8DQZ - chains B and G of the 10 polymer chains in the assembly; structure by electron microscopy, 2.92 A resolution.

== Chain B ==
Molecule: Replication factor C subunit 4
Organism: Saccharomyces cerevisiae
Reference sequence: P40339 (RFC4_YEAST); residues 1-323 here = UniProt positions 1-323
Sequence (323 residues; row label = number of the first residue in the row):
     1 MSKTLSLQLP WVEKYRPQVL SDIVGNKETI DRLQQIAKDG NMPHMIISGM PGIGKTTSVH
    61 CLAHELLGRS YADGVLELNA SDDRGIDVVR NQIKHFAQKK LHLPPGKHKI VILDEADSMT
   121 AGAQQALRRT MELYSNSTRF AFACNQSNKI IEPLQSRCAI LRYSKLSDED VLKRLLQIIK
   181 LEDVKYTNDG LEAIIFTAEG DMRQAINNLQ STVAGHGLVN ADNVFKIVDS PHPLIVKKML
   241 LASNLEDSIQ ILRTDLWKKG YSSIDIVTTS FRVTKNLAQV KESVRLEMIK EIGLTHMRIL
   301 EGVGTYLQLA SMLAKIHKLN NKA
Disordered / not traced: 1-3, 322-323
Metal / ion sites: Mg2+: Thr56 (together with ATP-gamma-S)
Residues lining bound ligands:
  - ATP-gamma-S (AGS; phosphothiophosphoric acid-adenylate ester), molecule 1: Val12, Tyr15, Arg16, Pro17, Asp22, Ile23, Val24, Met50, Pro51, Gly52, Ile53, Gly54, Lys55, Thr56, Thr57, Glu115, Asn145, Arg174, Met202, Arg203, Ile206
  - ATP-gamma-S (AGS), molecule 2: Arg128, Glu132, Pro153, Arg157
Curated features (UniProtKB/Swiss-Prot):
  - binding site (ATP): Val12, Val24, Gly49 to Thr57, Asn145, Arg203

== Chain G ==
Molecule: Proliferating cell nuclear antigen
Organism: Saccharomyces cerevisiae
Reference sequence: P15873 (PCNA_YEAST); residues 1-258 here = UniProt positions 1-258
Sequence (277 residues; numbered -18 to 258; the number before each row is that of its first residue; numbers below 1 keep their minus sign (Met-18 is residue -18)):
   -18 MGSSHHHHHH SSGLVPRASM LEAKFEEASL FKRIIDGFKD CVQLVNFQCK EDGIIAQAVD
    42 DSRVLLVSLE IGVEAFQEYR CDHPVTLGMD LTSLSKILRC GNNTDTLTLI ADNTPDSIIL
   102 LFEDTKKDRI AEYSLKLMDI DADFLKIEEL QYDSTLSLPS SEFSKIVRDL SQLSDSINIM
   162 ITKETIKFVA DGDIGSGSVI IKPFVDMEHP ETSIKLEMDQ PVDLTFGAKY LLDIIKGSSL
   222 SDRVGIRLSS EAPALFQFDL KSGFLQFFLA PKFNDEE
Disordered / not traced: -18 to -2, 256-258
Construct notes: expression tag (-18 to 0)
Curated features (UniProtKB/Swiss-Prot):
  - DNA-binding region: Arg61 to Arg80
  - cross-link (Glycyl lysine isopeptide (Lys-Gly)): Lys127 (interchain with G-Cter in SUMO), Lys164 (interchain with G-Cter in SUMO)

== Interface between chain B and chain G ==
Residue-residue contacts (9; chain B residue first):
  His95(B) with Met119(G), hydrogen bond
  Gln98(B) with Met119(G); Asp120(G), hydrogen bond (backbone-backbone)
  Lys99(B) with Leu118(G)
  Lys100(B) with Asp97(G); Leu118(G), hydrogen bond (backbone-backbone); Asp120(G)
  Leu101(B) with Asp97(G)
  His102(B) with Thr95(G)
Interface residues without a listed pair, chain G (8 interface residues in all): Leu25, Pro96, Lys117

== Overview ==
6 residues of chain B face 8 of chain G across their interface, with 3 hydrogen bonds. Polar contacts include
His95(B)-Met119(G), Gln98(B)-Asp120(G) and Lys100(B)-Leu118(G). Chain B binds ATP-gamma-S. Curated annotation
(UniProt) lists 13 ATP-binding residues on chain B.
Chain B is Replication factor C subunit 4 and chain G is Proliferating cell nuclear antigen, both from
Saccharomyces cerevisiae; the structure, Intermediate state of RFC:PCNA bound to a 3' ss/dsDNA junction, was
determined by electron microscopy (same publication as 8DQW, 8DQX, 8DR0, 8DR1, 8DR3, 8DR4 and 3 further
entries).
